5TRS - chains H and Z of the 28 polymer chains in the assembly; structure by X-ray diffraction, 3.08 A resolution.

== Chain H (and Z) ==
Molecule: Proteasome subunit beta
Source organism: Mycobacterium tuberculosis
Notes: EC 3.4.25.1; chain Z of this document is another copy of the same molecule, construct and numbering; everything in this record applies to it too
Reference sequence: A5U4D6 (PSB_MYCTA); residues 1-234 here correspond to UniProt positions 58-291 (UniProt number = residue number + 57)
Chain sequence (240 residues; row label = number of the first residue in the row):
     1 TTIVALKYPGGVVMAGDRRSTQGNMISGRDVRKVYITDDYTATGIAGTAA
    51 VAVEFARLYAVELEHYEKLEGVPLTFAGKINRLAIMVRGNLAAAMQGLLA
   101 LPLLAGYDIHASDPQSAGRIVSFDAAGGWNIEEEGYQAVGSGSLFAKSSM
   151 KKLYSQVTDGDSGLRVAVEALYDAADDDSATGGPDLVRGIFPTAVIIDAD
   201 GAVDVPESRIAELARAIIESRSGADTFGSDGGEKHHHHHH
Not modelled in the structure: 223-240
Construct notes: expression tag (235-240)
Ligand contacts:
  - 7HZ (N-tert-butoxy-N~2~-(5-methyl-1,2-oxazole-3-carbonyl)-L-asparaginyl-O-methyl-N-[(naphthalen-1-yl)methyl]-L-serinamide), molecule 1: Thr-1, Arg-19, Ser-20, Thr-21, Gln-22, Ser-27, Val-31, Arg-32, Lys-33, Tyr-35, Ile-45, Gly-47, Thr-48, Ala-49, Ala-52, Val-53, Leu-98
  - 7HZ, molecule 2: Ser-122, Phe-123, Asp-124, Ala-125, Ala-126, Gly-128, Trp-129, Asn-130
Swiss-Prot annotation at these positions:
  - active site: Thr-1 (Nucleophile)
Reported in the primary citation:
  - binding site for 7HZ: Ser-20, Thr-21, Gln-22, Ser-27, Gly-47, Ala-49, Ala-50, Leu-91, Leu-98, Asp-124, Ala-125, Ala-126
  - specificity-determining residues: Ser-20, Gln-22, Ser-27, Ala-125 (proposed by the authors, not directly observed)
  - catalytic residues: Thr-1 (citing earlier work)

== Chain H / chain Z interface ==
Pairs across the interface - 22 pairs, chain H then chain Z:
  Leu-144(H) / Leu-144(Z)  hydrophobic
  Leu-144(H) / Phe-145(Z)  hydrophobic
  Phe-145(H) / Leu-144(Z)  hydrophobic
  Phe-145(H) / Ser-148(Z)
  Ser-148(H) / Phe-145(Z)
  Ser-148(H) / Ser-148(Z)
  Ser-149(H) / Lys-152(Z)
  Lys-151(H) / Asp-173(Z)  salt bridge
  Lys-151(H) / Asp-176(Z)  salt bridge
  Lys-151(H) / Asp-177(Z)  salt bridge
  Lys-151(H) / Arg-221(Z)
  Lys-152(H) / Ser-149(Z)
  Lys-152(H) / Lys-152(Z)
  Lys-152(H) / Leu-153(Z)
  Lys-152(H) / Asp-173(Z)  salt bridge
  Lys-152(H) / Arg-221(Z)
  Leu-153(H) / Lys-152(Z)
  Asp-173(H) / Lys-151(Z)  salt bridge
  Asp-173(H) / Lys-152(Z)  salt bridge
  Asp-176(H) / Lys-151(Z)  salt bridge
  Asp-177(H) / Lys-151(Z)  salt bridge
  Arg-221(H) / Lys-152(Z)
Interface residues without a listed pair, chain H (12 interface residues in all): Glu-169
Interface residues without a listed pair, chain Z (12 interface residues in all): Glu-169

== Summary ==
Chain H and chain Z each contribute 12 residues to their interface, with 8 salt bridges. Polar pairs include
Lys-151(H)/Asp-173(Z), Lys-151(H)/Asp-176(Z) and Lys-151(H)/Asp-177(Z). Bound to chain H: compound 7HZ.
UniProt lists active-site residue Thr-1(H) on chain H. The paper reports the catalytic residue Thr-1(H); a
binding site for 7HZ at Ser-20(H), Thr-21(H) and Gln-22(H) among others.
Both chains are Proteasome subunit beta (Mycobacterium tuberculosis). Entry 5TRS (Structure of Mycobacterium
tuberculosis proteasome in complex with N,C-capped dipeptide PKS2144) was determined by X-ray diffraction,
deposited together with 5THO, 5TRG, 5TRR, 5TRY and 5TS0.
